Entry 7K36 (electron microscopy, 3.30 A resolution); this record covers chains F and G of the 9 polymer chains in the assembly.

[Chain F (and G)]
Name: Striatin-3
From: Homo sapiens
Notes: chain G of this document is another copy of the same molecule, construct and numbering; everything in this record applies to it too
UniProtKB: Q13033 (STRN3_HUMAN), isoform Q13033-2; numbering as in UniProt (aligned over 1-713)
Sequence (713 residues; numbered 1 to 713; the number before each row is that of its first residue):
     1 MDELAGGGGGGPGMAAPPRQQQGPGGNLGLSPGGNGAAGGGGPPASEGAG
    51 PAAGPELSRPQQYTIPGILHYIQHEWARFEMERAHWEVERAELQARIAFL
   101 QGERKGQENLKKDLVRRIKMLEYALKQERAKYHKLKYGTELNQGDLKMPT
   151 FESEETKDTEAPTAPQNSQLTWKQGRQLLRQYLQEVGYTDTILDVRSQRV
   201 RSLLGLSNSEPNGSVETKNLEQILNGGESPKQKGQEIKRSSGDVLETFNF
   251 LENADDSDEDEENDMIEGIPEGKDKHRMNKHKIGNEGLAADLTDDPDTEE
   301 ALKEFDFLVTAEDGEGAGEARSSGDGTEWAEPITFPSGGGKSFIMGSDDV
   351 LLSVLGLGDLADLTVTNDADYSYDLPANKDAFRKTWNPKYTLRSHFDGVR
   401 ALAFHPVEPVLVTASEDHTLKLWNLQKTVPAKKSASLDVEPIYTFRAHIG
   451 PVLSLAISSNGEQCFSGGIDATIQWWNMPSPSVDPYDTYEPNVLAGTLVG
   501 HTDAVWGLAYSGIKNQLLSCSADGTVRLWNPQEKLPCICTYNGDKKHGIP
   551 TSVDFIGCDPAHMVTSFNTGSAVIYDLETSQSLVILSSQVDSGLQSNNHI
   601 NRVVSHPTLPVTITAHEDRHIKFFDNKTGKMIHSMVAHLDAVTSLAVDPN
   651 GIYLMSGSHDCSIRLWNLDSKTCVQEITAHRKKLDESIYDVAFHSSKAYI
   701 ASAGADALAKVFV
Disordered / not traced: 1-61, 124-713 (chain G: 1-61, 122-713)
Swiss-Prot annotation at these positions:
  - region: Tyr71 to Phe79 (Caveolin-binding), Gln166 to Leu183 (Calmodulin-binding)
  - modified residue: Met1 (N-acetylmethionine), Thr150 (Phosphothreonine), Ser202 (Phosphoserine), Ser214 (Phosphoserine), Ser229 (Phosphoserine), Ser257 (Phosphoserine)
  - mutagenesis: Arg176 to Glu185 (Loss of STRIPAK complex formation), Leu179 to Val186 (Loss of STRIPAK complex formation)

[How chain F and chain G interact]
Contacting residue pairs (20; chain F residue first):
  Trp76(F) with Glu75(G), hydrogen bond; Trp76(G), hydrophobic; Phe79(G)
  Phe79(F) with Phe79(G), hydrophobic; Trp86(G), hydrophobic
  Glu82(F) with Trp86(G)
  Arg83(F) with Trp86(G)
  Trp86(F) with Trp86(G); Arg90(G)
  Glu89(F) with Arg90(G), salt bridge
  Leu93(F) with Leu93(G), hydrophobic; Ile97(G), hydrophobic
  Ile97(F) with Leu93(G), hydrophobic
  Leu100(F) with Leu100(G), hydrophobic; Gln101(G); Arg104(G)
  Gln101(F) with Arg96(G), hydrogen bond; Leu100(G)
  Leu114(F) with Leu114(G), hydrophobic
  Ile118(F) with Ile118(G), hydrophobic
Also at the interface, not in a pair above, chain F (13 interface residues in all): Gln107
Also at the interface, not in a pair above, chain G (17 interface residues in all): Ile72, Glu89, Gln94, Gln107

[In short]
The interface between chain F and chain G involves 13 residues on one side and 17 on the other, with 2
hydrogen bonds and 1 salt bridge. Polar pairs include Glu89(F)-Arg90(G), Trp76(F)-Glu75(G) and
Gln101(F)-Arg96(G). From UniProt: 11 mutagenesis sites on chain F.
Chain F and chain G are both Striatin-3 (Homo sapiens); the structure, Cryo-EM structure of STRIPAK complex,
was determined by electron microscopy.
